7MKJ - chains G and H of the 9 polymer chains in the assembly; structure by electron microscopy, 2.90 A resolution.

# Chain G (and H)
Molecule: DNA-directed RNA polymerase subunit alpha
Source organism: Escherichia coli
Notes: EC 2.7.7.6; chain H of this document is another copy of the same molecule, construct and numbering; everything in this record applies to it too
Reference sequence: A0A073G207 (A0A073G207_ECOLX); residues 1-329 here = UniProt positions 1-329
Amino-acid sequence (329 residues; each row starts with the number of its first residue):
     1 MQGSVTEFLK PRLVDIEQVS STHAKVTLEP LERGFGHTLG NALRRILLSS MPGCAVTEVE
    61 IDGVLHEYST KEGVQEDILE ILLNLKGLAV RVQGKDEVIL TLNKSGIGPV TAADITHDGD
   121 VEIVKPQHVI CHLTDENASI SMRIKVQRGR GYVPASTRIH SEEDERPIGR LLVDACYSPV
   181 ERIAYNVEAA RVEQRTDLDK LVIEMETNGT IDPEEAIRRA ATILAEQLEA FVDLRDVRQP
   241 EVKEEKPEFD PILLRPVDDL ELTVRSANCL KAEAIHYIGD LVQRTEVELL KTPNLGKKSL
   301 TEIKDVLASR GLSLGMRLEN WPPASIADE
Not modelled in the structure: 1-4, 238-329 (chain H: 1-3, 159-166, 234-329)

# Interface between chain G and chain H
Pairs across the interface (78; chain G residue first):
  Thr6(G) - Arg150(H)  hydrogen bond (backbone-side chain)
  Glu7(G) - Arg150(H)
  Phe8(G) - Ile223(H)  hydrophobic
  Leu9(G) - Gln227(H)
  Lys10(G) - Glu226(H)
  Lys10(G) - Gln227(H)
  Pro11(G) - Gln227(H)
  Pro11(G) - Ala230(H)
  Pro11(G) - Phe231(H)
  Arg12(G) - Ala230(H)
  Arg12(G) - Phe231(H)
  Leu13(G) - Phe231(H)
  Leu28(G) - Phe231(H)  hydrophobic
  Gly34(G) - Arg45(H)  hydrogen bond (backbone-side chain)
  Phe35(G) - Ile46(H)  hydrophobic
  Phe35(G) - Ser50(H)
  Phe35(G) - Ile223(H)  hydrophobic
  Phe35(G) - Gln227(H)
  His37(G) - Arg45(H)
  Thr38(G) - Ala42(H)
  Thr38(G) - Arg45(H)  hydrogen bond
  Leu39(G) - Leu224(H)  hydrophobic
  Leu39(G) - Leu228(H)  hydrophobic
  Arg45(G) - Gly34(H)  hydrogen bond (side chain-backbone)
  Arg45(G) - His37(H)
  Arg45(G) - Thr38(H)
  Ile46(G) - Phe35(H)  hydrophobic
  Ser50(G) - Phe8(H)
  Ser50(G) - Phe35(H)
  Pro52(G) - Val5(H)  hydrophobic
  Gly149(G) - Val5(H)
  Arg150(G) - Ser4(H)
  Arg150(G) - Val5(H)
  Arg150(G) - Glu7(H)
  Arg150(G) - Phe8(H)
  Arg150(G) - Glu32(H)  salt bridge
  Arg218(G) - Ala230(H)
  Arg218(G) - Phe231(H)  hydrogen bond (side chain-backbone)
  Arg218(G) - Val232(H)  hydrogen bond (side chain-backbone)
  Arg218(G) - Asp233(H)  salt bridge
  Ala221(G) - Phe231(H)  hydrophobic
  Ala221(G) - Val232(H)
  Thr222(G) - Val232(H)
  Thr222(G) - Asp233(H)  hydrogen bond (side chain-backbone)
  Ile223(G) - Phe8(H)  hydrophobic
  Ile223(G) - Phe35(H)  hydrophobic
  Leu224(G) - Leu228(H)  hydrophobic
  Ala225(G) - Val232(H)  hydrophobic
  Glu226(G) - Lys10(H)
  Gln227(G) - Phe8(H)
  Gln227(G) - Leu9(H)  hydrogen bond (side chain-backbone)
  Gln227(G) - Phe35(H)
  Leu228(G) - Leu39(H)  hydrophobic
  Leu228(G) - Leu43(H)  hydrophobic
  Leu228(G) - Leu224(H)  hydrophobic
  Leu228(G) - Ala225(H)
  Ala230(G) - Pro11(H)  hydrophobic
  Phe231(G) - Leu28(H)  hydrophobic
  Phe231(G) - Leu39(H)  hydrophobic
  Phe231(G) - Leu43(H)  hydrophobic
  Phe231(G) - Leu201(H)  hydrophobic
  Phe231(G) - Ile217(H)  hydrophobic
  Phe231(G) - Arg218(H)
  Phe231(G) - Ala221(H)  hydrophobic
  Val232(G) - Arg218(H)
  Val232(G) - Ala221(H)
  Val232(G) - Thr222(H)
  Leu234(G) - Glu214(H)
  Leu234(G) - Ile217(H)  hydrophobic
  Leu234(G) - Arg218(H)
  Arg235(G) - Val14(H)
  Arg235(G) - Ile16(H)
  Asp236(G) - Val14(H)
  Asp236(G) - Asp15(H)
  Asp236(G) - Ile16(H)
  Val237(G) - Arg12(H)
  Val237(G) - Leu13(H)
  Val237(G) - Val14(H)
Interface residues without a listed pair, chain G (42 interface residues in all): Asn41, Ala42, Ser49, Arg148, Ile217, Asp233
Interface residues without a listed pair, chain H (45 interface residues in all): Thr6, Val26, Leu31, Asn41

# Overview
42 residues of chain G and 45 residues of chain H are in contact, with 8 hydrogen bonds and 2 salt bridges.
Among the polar pairs are Arg150(G)-Glu32(H), Arg218(G)-Asp233(H) and Thr6(G)-Arg150(H).
Both chains are DNA-directed RNA polymerase subunit alpha (Escherichia coli). Entry 7MKJ (Cryo-EM structure of
Escherichia coli RNA polymerase bound to T7A1 promoter DNA) was determined by electron microscopy together
with 7MKD, 7MKE and 7MKI from the same study.
